4PIR - chains A and G of the 10 polymer chains in the assembly; structure by X-ray diffraction, 3.50 A resolution.

Chain A:
Name: 5-hydroxytryptamine receptor 3A
Organism: Mus musculus
Reference sequence: P23979 (5HT3A_MOUSE); the construct has insertions or renumbered stretches relative to UniProt, so the offset changes along the chain: 1-4 = UniProt 28-31; 6-276 = UniProt 32-302; 278-392 = UniProt 303-417; 399-462 = UniProt 418-481
Sequence (456 residues; each row starts with the number of its first residue; note: 6 numbers in that range are skipped by the numbering (no residue carries them; nothing is unmodelled there)):
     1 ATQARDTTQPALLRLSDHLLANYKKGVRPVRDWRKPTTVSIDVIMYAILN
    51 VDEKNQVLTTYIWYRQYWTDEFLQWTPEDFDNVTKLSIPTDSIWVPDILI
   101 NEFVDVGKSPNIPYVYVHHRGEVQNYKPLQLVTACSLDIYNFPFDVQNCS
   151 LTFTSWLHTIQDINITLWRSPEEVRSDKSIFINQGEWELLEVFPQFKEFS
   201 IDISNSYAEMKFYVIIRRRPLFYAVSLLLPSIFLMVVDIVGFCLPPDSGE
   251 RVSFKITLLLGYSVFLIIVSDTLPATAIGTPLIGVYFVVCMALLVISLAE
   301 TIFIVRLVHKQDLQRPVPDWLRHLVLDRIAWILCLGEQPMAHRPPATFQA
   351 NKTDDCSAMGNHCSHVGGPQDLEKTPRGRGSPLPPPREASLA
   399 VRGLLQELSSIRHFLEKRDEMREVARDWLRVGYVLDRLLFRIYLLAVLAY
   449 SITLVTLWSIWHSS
Unresolved in the structure: 1-7, 276-279, 335-392, 459-462
Sequence notes: conflict A4 (Glu31 in P23979), S461 (Tyr480 in P23979); insertion (5, 277)
Disulfides: C135-C149
Covalent attachments: N-acetylglucosamine (NAG) linked to N82, N148, N164

Chain G:
Name: VHH15
Organism: Lama glama
Sequence (124 residues; row label = number of the first residue in the row):
     1 DVQLVESGGGLVQPGGSLRLSCAYSGSLFSILRMDWYRQAPGKERELVAG
    51 ITRDAAGYADSTNYADSVKGRFTISRDSAKNTVYLQMNSLKPEDTAVYYC
   101 NADARTITGRADYWGQGTQVTVSS
Disulfides: C22-C100

How chain A and chain G interact:
Contacting residue pairs (19; chain A residue first):
  S40(A) - I107(G)
  T84(A) - G26(G)
  T84(A) - S27(G)
  H118(A) - S27(G)
  H118(A) - L28(G)
  H119(A) - G26(G)  hydrogen bond (side chain-backbone)
  H119(A) - S27(G)
  R120(A) - D1(G)
  R120(A) - S27(G)  hydrogen bond
  E122(A) - S27(G)  hydrogen bond
  E122(A) - L28(G)
  Q124(A) - L28(G)
  W168(A) - L28(G)  hydrophobic
  W168(A) - R105(G)
  W168(A) - T106(G)
  W168(A) - I107(G)  hydrophobic
  R169(A) - R105(G)
  E173(A) - R105(G)  salt bridge
  E173(A) - R110(G)  salt bridge
Other interface residues (no listed pair), chain A (11 interface residues in all): Y67

Overview:
11 residues of chain A face 8 of chain G across their interface, with 3 hydrogen bonds and 2 salt bridges.
Polar pairs include E173(A)-R105(G), E173(A)-R110(G) and H119(A)-G26(G). Covalently linked
N-acetylglucosamine: at N82(A), N148(A) and N164(A).
Here chain A is 5-hydroxytryptamine receptor 3A (Mus musculus) and chain G is VHH15 (Lama glama). Entry 4PIR
(X-ray structure of the mouse serotonin 5-HT3 receptor) was determined by X-ray diffraction.
